PDB entry 7NK7 | electron microscopy, 2.11 A resolution | chains A and G of the 7 polymer chains in the assembly

== Chain A ==
Protein: ATP synthase subunit alpha
Source organism: Mycolicibacterium smegmatis (strain ATCC 700084 / mc(2)155)
Notes: EC 7.1.2.2
UniProt: A0R202 (ATPA_MYCS2); residue numbers follow UniProt; this construct covers 1-548
Sequence (548 residues; row label = number of the first residue in the row):
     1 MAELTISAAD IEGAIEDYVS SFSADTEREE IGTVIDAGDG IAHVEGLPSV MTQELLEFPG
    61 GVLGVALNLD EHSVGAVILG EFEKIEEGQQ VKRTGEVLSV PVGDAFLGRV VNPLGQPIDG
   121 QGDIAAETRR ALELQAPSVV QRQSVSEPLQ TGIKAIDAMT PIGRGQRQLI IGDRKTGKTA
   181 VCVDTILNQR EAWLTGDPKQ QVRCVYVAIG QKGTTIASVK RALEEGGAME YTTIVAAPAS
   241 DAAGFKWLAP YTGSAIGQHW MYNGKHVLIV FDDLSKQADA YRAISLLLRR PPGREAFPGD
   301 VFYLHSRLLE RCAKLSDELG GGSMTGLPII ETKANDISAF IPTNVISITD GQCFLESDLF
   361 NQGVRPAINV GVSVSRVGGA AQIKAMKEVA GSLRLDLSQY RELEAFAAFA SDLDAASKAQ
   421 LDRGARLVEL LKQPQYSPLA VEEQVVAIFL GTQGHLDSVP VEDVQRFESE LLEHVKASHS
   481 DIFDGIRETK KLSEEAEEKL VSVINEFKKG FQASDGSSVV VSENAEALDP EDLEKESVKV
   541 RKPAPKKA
Not modelled in the structure: 1-28, 522-548
UniProt features mapped onto this chain:
  - binding site (ATP): Gly172 to Thr179
  - site: Ser373 (Required for activity)
Metal / ion sites: Mg2+: Thr179 (together with ATP)
Residues lining bound ligands: ATP (adenosine-5'-triphosphate): Asp173, Arg174, Lys175, Thr176, Gly177, Lys178, Thr179, Ala180, Glu331, Phe360, Arg365, Pro366, Gln433, Pro434, Gln435

== Chain G ==
Protein: ATP synthase gamma chain
Source organism: Mycobacterium smegmatis (strain ATCC 700084 / mc(2)155)
UniProt: A0R201 (ATPG_MYCS2); residues 1-307 here = UniProt positions 1-307
Sequence (307 residues; row label = number of the first residue in the row):
     1 MAATLRELRG RIRSAGSIKK ITKAQELIAT SRIAKAQARV EAARPYAAEI TNMLTELAGA
    61 SALDHPLLVE RKQPKRAGVL VVSSDRGLCG AYNANVLRRA EELFSLLRDE GKDPVLYVVG
   121 RKALGYFSFR QRTVVESWTG FSERPTYENA REIADTLVNA FMAGADDEGD DAGADGILGV
   181 DELHIVFTEF RSMLSQTAVA RRAAPMEVEY VGEVETGPRT LYSFEPDPET LFDALLPRYI
   241 ATRVYAALLE AAASESASRR RAMKSATDNA DDLIKALTLA ANRERQAQIT QEISEIVGGA
   301 NALAGSK
Not modelled in the structure: 1-2, 36-84, 95-255, 305-307

== Chain A / chain G interface ==
Contacting residue pairs (14; chain A residue first):
  Arg289(A) with Leu303(G), hydrogen bond (side chain-backbone)
  Pro292(A) with Ile296(G), hydrophobic
  Arg294(A) with Ile289(G); Ile293(G)
  Ala296(A) with Ile296(G)
  Ala405(A) with Ala24(G), hydrophobic
  Phe406(A) with Ala24(G), hydrophobic; Leu27(G), hydrophobic
  Phe409(A) with Gln25(G); Ile28(G), hydrophobic; Arg32(G)
  Asp412(A) with Ile28(G); Ser31(G), hydrogen bond; Lys35(G)
Also at the interface, not in a pair above, chain A (13 interface residues in all): Gly293, Glu295, Ser338, Arg401, Glu404
Also at the interface, not in a pair above, chain G (14 interface residues in all): Lys20, Arg285, Ala304

== Overview ==
Chain A and chain G form an interface of 13 and 14 residues respectively, with 2 hydrogen bonds. Polar
contacts include Arg289(A)-Leu303(G) and Asp412(A)-Ser31(G). Bound to chain A: ATP. From UniProt: 8
ATP-binding residues on chain A.
Chain A is ATP synthase subunit alpha (Mycolicibacterium smegmatis (strain ATCC 700084 / mc(2)155)) and chain
G is ATP synthase gamma chain (Mycobacterium smegmatis (strain ATCC 700084 / mc(2)155)); the structure,
Mycobacterium smegmatis ATP synthase F1 state 1, was determined by electron microscopy (same publication as
7NJK, 7NJL, 7NJM, 7NJN, 7NJO, 7NJP and 20 further entries).
